Entry 8VSC (electron microscopy, 3.00 A resolution); this record covers chains A and B of the 3 polymer chains in the assembly.

Chain A (and B):
Protein: Transforming growth factor beta-1 proprotein
Source organism: Homo sapiens
Notes: chain B of this document is another copy of the same molecule, construct and numbering; everything in this record applies to it too
UniProtKB: P01137 (TGFB1_HUMAN); residues -28 to 361 here correspond to UniProt positions 1-390 (UniProt number = residue number + 29)
Sequence (390 residues; numbered -28 to 361; the number before each row is that of its first residue; numbers below 1 keep their minus sign (Met-28 is residue -28)):
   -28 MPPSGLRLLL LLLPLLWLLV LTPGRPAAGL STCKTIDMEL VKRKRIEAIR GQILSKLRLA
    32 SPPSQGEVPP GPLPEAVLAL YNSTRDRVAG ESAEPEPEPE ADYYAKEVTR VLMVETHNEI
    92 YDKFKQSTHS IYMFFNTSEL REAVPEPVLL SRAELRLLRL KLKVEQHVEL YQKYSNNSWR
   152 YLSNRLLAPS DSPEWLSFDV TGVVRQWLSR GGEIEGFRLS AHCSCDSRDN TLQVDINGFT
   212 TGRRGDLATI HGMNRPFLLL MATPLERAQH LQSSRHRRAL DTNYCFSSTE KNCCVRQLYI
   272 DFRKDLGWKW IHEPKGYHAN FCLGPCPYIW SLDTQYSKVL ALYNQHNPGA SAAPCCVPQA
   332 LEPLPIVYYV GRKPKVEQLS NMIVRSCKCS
Disordered / not traced: -28 to 2, 60-72, 133, 198-201, 212-220, 241-261, 300-313 (chain B: -28 to 0, 61-71, 199-205, 211-223, 241-260)
Disulfides: Cys264-Cys327, Cys293-Cys358, Cys297-Cys360
Sequence notes: variant Leu-19 (Pro10 in P01137)
UniProt features mapped onto this chain:
  - region: Asp197 to Gly223 (Bowtie tail)
  - motif: Arg215 to Asp217 (Cell attachment site)
  - site: Arg249, Ala250 (Cleavage)
  - glycosylation (N-linked (GlcNAc...) asparagine): Asn53, Asn107, Asn147

Chain A / chain B interface:
Inter-chain disulfides: Cys194(A)-Cys196(B), Cys196(A)-Cys194(B), Cys326(A)-Cys326(B)
Pairs across the interface - 155 pairs, chain A then chain B:
  Val12(A) - Ala323(B)
  Lys15(A) - Tyr299(B)  hydrogen bond (backbone-side chain)
  Lys15(A) - Trp301(B)
  Lys15(A) - Ala323(B)  hydrogen bond (side chain-backbone)
  Arg16(A) - Gly320(B)  hydrogen bond (side chain-backbone)
  Arg16(A) - Ala321(B)  hydrogen bond (side chain-backbone)
  Glu18(A) - Tyr299(B)
  Glu18(A) - Trp301(B)
  Glu18(A) - Ser302(B)  hydrogen bond (backbone-side chain)
  Ala19(A) - Tyr299(B)  hydrogen bond (backbone-side chain)
  Ala19(A) - Ala321(B)
  Ala19(A) - Ser322(B)
  Ile20(A) - Ala321(B)  hydrophobic
  Arg21(A) - Ser302(B)
  Arg21(A) - Asp304(B)  salt bridge
  Gly22(A) - Ser302(B)  hydrogen bond (backbone-side chain)
  Gln23(A) - Tyr74(B)
  Gln23(A) - Pro319(B)  hydrogen bond (side chain-backbone)
  Gln23(A) - Gly320(B)
  Gln23(A) - Ala321(B)
  Leu25(A) - Leu303(B)
  Leu25(A) - Asp304(B)
  Ser26(A) - Tyr74(B)  hydrogen bond
  Ser26(A) - Tyr75(B)
  Ser26(A) - Leu311(B)  hydrogen bond (side chain-backbone)
  Ser26(A) - Tyr314(B)
  Lys27(A) - Tyr74(B)  hydrogen bond (side chain-backbone)
  Lys27(A) - Tyr75(B)
  Lys27(A) - Ala76(B)  hydrogen bond (backbone-backbone)
  Leu28(A) - Ala76(B)  hydrophobic
  Leu28(A) - Arg238(B)  hydrogen bond (backbone-side chain)
  Arg29(A) - Tyr75(B)
  Arg29(A) - Arg238(B)  hydrogen bond (side chain-backbone)
  Arg29(A) - Gln240(B)
  Arg29(A) - Leu311(B)
  Leu30(A) - Leu311(B)
  Ala31(A) - Asp304(B)
  Ala31(A) - Thr305(B)
  Ala31(A) - Gln306(B)  hydrogen bond (backbone-backbone)
  Ser32(A) - Asp304(B)
  Ser32(A) - Thr305(B)
  Pro33(A) - Asp304(B)
  Leu51(A) - Val79(B)
  Leu51(A) - Thr80(B)
  Leu51(A) - Arg81(B)
  Leu51(A) - Leu230(B)  hydrophobic
  Ser54(A) - Arg81(B)
  Ser54(A) - Arg127(B)  hydrogen bond (backbone-side chain)
  Ser54(A) - Phe228(B)
  Ser54(A) - Leu230(B)
  Asp57(A) - Arg127(B)  salt bridge
  Val59(A) - Trp166(B)
  Val59(A) - Leu167(B)
  Val59(A) - Ser168(B)
  Tyr74(A) - Ser26(B)  hydrogen bond
  Tyr74(A) - Lys27(B)  hydrogen bond (backbone-side chain)
  Tyr75(A) - Ser26(B)
  Tyr75(A) - Lys27(B)
  Tyr75(A) - Arg29(B)
  Ala76(A) - Lys27(B)  hydrogen bond (backbone-backbone)
  Ala76(A) - Leu28(B)  hydrophobic
  Ala76(A) - Glu348(B)
  Ala76(A) - Gln349(B)
  Lys77(A) - Glu348(B)
  Lys77(A) - Gln349(B)  hydrogen bond (backbone-backbone)
  Glu78(A) - Lys346(B)
  Glu78(A) - Val347(B)
  Glu78(A) - Glu348(B)
  Val79(A) - Leu51(B)
  Val79(A) - Val347(B)  hydrogen bond (backbone-backbone)
  Val79(A) - Glu348(B)
  Val79(A) - Gln349(B)
  Arg81(A) - Ala47(B)
  Arg81(A) - Ala50(B)  hydrogen bond (side chain-backbone)
  Arg81(A) - Leu51(B)
  Arg81(A) - Ser54(B)
  His100(A) - Cys196(B)
  His100(A) - Asp197(B)  salt bridge
  Arg123(A) - Gln349(B)
  Arg127(A) - Ser54(B)  hydrogen bond (side chain-backbone)
  Arg127(A) - Asp57(B)  salt bridge
  Glu136(A) - Arg151(B)  salt bridge
  His138(A) - Tyr152(B)
  Glu140(A) - His193(B)  salt bridge
  Tyr142(A) - His193(B)
  Tyr142(A) - Ser195(B)
  Trp150(A) - Ser195(B)
  Trp150(A) - Asp197(B)
  Tyr152(A) - Asn155(B)
  Asn155(A) - Tyr152(B)  hydrogen bond
  Asn155(A) - Asn155(B)
  Leu157(A) - Tyr152(B)  hydrophobic
  Glu165(A) - Ala60(B)
  Trp166(A) - Val59(B)
  Trp166(A) - Ala60(B)  hydrogen bond (backbone-backbone)
  Leu167(A) - Val59(B)  hydrophobic
  Ser168(A) - Val59(B)
  Arg189(A) - Asp197(B)  salt bridge
  His193(A) - Glu140(B)
  His193(A) - Tyr142(B)  hydrogen bond
  Cys194(A) - Cys194(B)
  Cys194(A) - Ser195(B)
  Cys194(A) - Cys196(B)  disulfide
  Cys196(A) - Cys194(B)  disulfide
  Asp197(A) - Arg189(B)  salt bridge
  Phe228(A) - Ser54(B)
  Leu230(A) - Leu51(B)  hydrophobic
  Leu230(A) - Ser54(B)
  Met232(A) - Gln349(B)
  Arg238(A) - Leu28(B)  hydrogen bond (side chain-backbone)
  Arg238(A) - Arg29(B)  hydrogen bond (backbone-side chain)
  Arg238(A) - Tyr339(B)  hydrogen bond
  Arg238(A) - Glu348(B)  salt bridge
  Gln240(A) - Arg29(B)
  Trp279(A) - Asp304(B)  hydrogen bond
  Asn315(A) - Asn352(B)
  Gln316(A) - Asn352(B)
  His317(A) - Gln23(B)
  Asn318(A) - Arg16(B)  hydrogen bond
  Asn318(A) - Gln23(B)
  Asn318(A) - Leu332(B)
  Asn318(A) - Asn352(B)  hydrogen bond (side chain-backbone)
  Asn318(A) - Met353(B)  hydrogen bond (side chain-backbone)
  Pro319(A) - Ala19(B)  hydrophobic
  Pro319(A) - Gln23(B)
  Gly320(A) - Arg16(B)
  Gly320(A) - Phe292(B)
  Gly320(A) - Cys293(B)  hydrogen bond (backbone-backbone)
  Ala321(A) - Cys293(B)
  Ala321(A) - Cys327(B)
  Ala321(A) - Val328(B)  hydrophobic
  Ala321(A) - Pro329(B)
  Ala323(A) - Lys15(B)
  Cys326(A) - Cys326(B)  disulfide
  Cys326(A) - Val328(B)  hydrophobic
  Val328(A) - Ser361(B)
  Pro329(A) - Ser361(B)
  Tyr339(A) - Arg238(B)
  Lys346(A) - Glu78(B)
  Lys346(A) - Glu237(B)
  Val347(A) - Glu78(B)
  Val347(A) - Val79(B)  hydrogen bond (backbone-backbone)
  Glu348(A) - Ala76(B)
  Glu348(A) - Lys77(B)
  Glu348(A) - Glu78(B)
  Glu348(A) - Pro235(B)
  Glu348(A) - Arg238(B)  salt bridge
  Gln349(A) - Ala76(B)
  Gln349(A) - Lys77(B)  hydrogen bond (backbone-backbone)
  Gln349(A) - Val79(B)
  Gln349(A) - Met232(B)
  Leu350(A) - Ala76(B)  hydrophobic
  Ser351(A) - Asp73(B)  hydrogen bond (side chain-backbone)
  Ser351(A) - Tyr74(B)
  Ser361(A) - Val328(B)
Also at the interface, not in a pair above, chain A (81 interface residues in all): Ala50, Thr55, Asp73, Thr80, Ala192, Ser195, Asn352
Also at the interface, not in a pair above, chain B (83 interface residues in all): Thr55, His138, Ala192, Ala239, Ser308, Asn318, Leu350, Ser351

In short:
Chain A and chain B form an interface of 81 and 83 residues respectively; the contacts include 3 disulfide
bonds, 37 hydrogen bonds and 10 salt bridges. Polar pairs include Arg21(A)-Asp304(B), Asp57(A)-Arg127(B) and
His100(A)-Asp197(B).
Chain A and chain B are both Transforming growth factor beta-1 proprotein (Homo sapiens); the structure,
L-TGF-b1/GARP, was determined by electron microscopy together with 8VS6, 8VSB and 8VSD from the same study.
